Entry 6XL3 (X-ray diffraction, 2.33 A resolution); this record covers chain A.

Chain A:
Name: Mastigocladopsis repens rhodopsin chloride pump
Source organism: Mastigocladopsis repens
Amino-acid sequence (240 residues; numbered 1 to 240; the number before each row is that of its first residue):
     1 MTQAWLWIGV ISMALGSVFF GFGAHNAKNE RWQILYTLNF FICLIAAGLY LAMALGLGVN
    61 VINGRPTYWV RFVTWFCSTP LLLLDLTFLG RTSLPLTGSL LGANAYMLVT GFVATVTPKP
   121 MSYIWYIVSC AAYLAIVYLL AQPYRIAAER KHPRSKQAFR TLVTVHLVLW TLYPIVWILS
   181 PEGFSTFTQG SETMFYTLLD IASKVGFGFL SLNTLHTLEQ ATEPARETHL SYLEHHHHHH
Disordered / not traced: 224-240
Covalent attachments: retinal (RET) linked to K204
Ligand contacts:
  - tetradecane (C14), molecule 1: I34, T37, L38, F41, I45, L81, L94, P95, G98, S99, G102, A105
  - tetradecane (C14), molecule 2: I45, G48, L49, A52, L57, G58, V70, T74, A105, Y106, V109, T110, V113
  - retinal (RET): F72, W75, S78, T79, L82, M107, G111, Y126, S129, C130, Y133, W170, Y173, P174, W177, D200, S203

In short:
Chain A binds tetradecane. Covalently linked retinal: at K204.
Chain A is Mastigocladopsis repens rhodopsin chloride pump (Mastigocladopsis repens); the structure,
Mastigocladopsis repens rhodopsin chloride pump, was determined by X-ray diffraction (same publication as
6WP8).
